PDB entry 9B8P | electron microscopy, 3.20 A resolution | chains J and N of the 17 polymer chains in the assembly

Chain J:
Name: V-type proton ATPase subunit E 1
Source organism: Rattus norvegicus
Reference sequence: Q6PCU2 (VATE1_RAT); residues 1-226 here = UniProt positions 1-226
Amino-acid sequence (226 residues; numbered 1 to 226; the number before each row is that of its first residue):
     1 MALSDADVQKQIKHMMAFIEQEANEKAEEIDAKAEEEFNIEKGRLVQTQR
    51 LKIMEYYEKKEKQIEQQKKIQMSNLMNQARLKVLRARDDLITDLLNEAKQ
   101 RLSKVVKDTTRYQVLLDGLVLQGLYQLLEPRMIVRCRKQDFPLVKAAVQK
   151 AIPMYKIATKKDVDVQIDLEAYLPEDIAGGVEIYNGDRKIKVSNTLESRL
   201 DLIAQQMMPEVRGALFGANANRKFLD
Unresolved in the structure: 1-44
UniProt features mapped onto this chain:
  - modified residue: Ala2 (N-acetylalanine), Tyr56 (Phosphotyrosine)

Chain N:
Name: V-type proton ATPase subunit G
Source organism: Rattus norvegicus
Reference sequence: Q8R2H0 (Q8R2H0_RAT); residue numbers follow UniProt; this construct covers 1-118
Amino-acid sequence (118 residues; numbered 1 to 118; the number before each row is that of its first residue):
     1 MASQSQGIQQLLQAEKRAAEKVADARKRKARRLKQAKEEAQMEVEQYRRE
    51 REQEFQSKQQAAMGSQGNLSAEVEQATRRQVQGMQSSQQRNRERVLTQLL
   101 GMVCDVRPQVHPNYRITV
Unresolved in the structure: 1-51, 117-118

Interface between chain J and chain N:
Contacting residue pairs - 72 pairs, chain J then chain N:
  Tyr56(J) - Glu52(N)
  Tyr57(J) - Glu52(N)  hydrogen bond
  Lys60(J) - Phe55(N)
  Glu61(J) - Phe55(N)
  Glu61(J) - Lys58(N)
  Ile64(J) - Phe55(N)  hydrophobic
  Ile64(J) - Gln59(N)
  Lys68(J) - Ala62(N)  hydrogen bond (side chain-backbone)
  Lys68(J) - Ser65(N)
  Lys68(J) - Gln66(N)
  Gln71(J) - Gln66(N)
  Met72(J) - Leu69(N)  hydrophobic
  Leu75(J) - Ser70(N)
  Leu75(J) - Val73(N)  hydrophobic
  Met76(J) - Val73(N)  hydrophobic
  Ala79(J) - Thr77(N)
  Lys82(J) - Thr77(N)
  Val83(J) - Thr77(N)
  Val83(J) - Gln80(N)
  Val83(J) - Met84(N)
  Ala86(J) - Val81(N)  hydrophobic
  Ala86(J) - Met84(N)
  Arg87(J) - Met84(N)
  Leu90(J) - Gln88(N)
  Leu94(J) - Arg92(N)
  Leu94(J) - Leu96(N)
  Glu97(J) - Arg92(N)
  Glu97(J) - Leu96(N)
  Ala98(J) - Leu96(N)  hydrophobic
  Ala98(J) - Leu100(N)
  Arg101(J) - Glu93(N)  salt bridge
  Arg101(J) - Leu100(N)
  Leu102(J) - Leu100(N)  hydrophobic
  Leu102(J) - Val103(N)  hydrophobic
  Leu115(J) - Val106(N)  hydrophobic
  Gly118(J) - Val106(N)
  Leu119(J) - Val106(N)
  Leu121(J) - Pro108(N)  hydrophobic
  Gln122(J) - Val106(N)  hydrogen bond (side chain-backbone)
  Gln122(J) - Arg107(N)
  Gln122(J) - Pro108(N)
  Tyr125(J) - Pro108(N)  hydrophobic
  Tyr125(J) - Gln109(N)
  Tyr125(J) - Val110(N)  hydrophobic
  Gln126(J) - Gln109(N)
  Leu128(J) - Tyr114(N)  hydrophobic
  Thr159(J) - Tyr114(N)  hydrogen bond (backbone-side chain)
  Lys160(J) - Ile116(N)
  Lys161(J) - Tyr114(N)
  Arg199(J) - Met102(N)
  Arg199(J) - Val103(N)  hydrogen bond (side chain-backbone)
  Arg199(J) - Asp105(N)  hydrogen bond (side chain-backbone)
  Arg199(J) - Val106(N)
  Leu200(J) - Leu99(N)  hydrophobic
  Leu200(J) - Val103(N)  hydrophobic
  Ile203(J) - Leu99(N)  hydrophobic
  Ile203(J) - Met102(N)  hydrophobic
  Ile203(J) - Val103(N)  hydrophobic
  Met207(J) - Gln98(N)
  Met207(J) - Leu99(N)  hydrophobic
  Met207(J) - Met102(N)  hydrophobic
  Val211(J) - Val95(N)  hydrophobic
  Ala214(J) - Asn91(N)  hydrogen bond (backbone-side chain)
  Ala214(J) - Arg94(N)
  Ala214(J) - Val95(N)  hydrophobic
  Leu215(J) - Ser87(N)  hydrogen bond (backbone-side chain)
  Leu215(J) - Gln88(N)  hydrogen bond (backbone-backbone)
  Leu215(J) - Asn91(N)
  Leu215(J) - Arg92(N)
  Leu215(J) - Val95(N)  hydrophobic
  Phe216(J) - Ser87(N)
  Phe216(J) - Gln88(N)
Other interface residues (no listed pair), chain J (44 interface residues in all): Asp93, Arg111, Ala204, Gly217
Other interface residues (no listed pair), chain N (37 interface residues in all): Gln85, Cys104

In short:
The interface between chain J and chain N involves 44 residues on one side and 37 on the other, with 9
hydrogen bonds and 1 salt bridge. Polar pairs include Arg101(J)-Glu93(N), Tyr57(J)-Glu52(N) and
Lys68(J)-Ala62(N).
Chain J is V-type proton ATPase subunit E 1 and chain N is V-type proton ATPase subunit G, both from Rattus
norvegicus; the structure, Synaptic Vesicle V-ATPase with synaptophysin and SidK, State 3, V1, was determined
by electron microscopy, deposited together with 9B8Q.
